Entry 6TTM (X-ray diffraction, 1.91 A resolution); this record covers chain A.

[Chain A]
Protein: Hyoscyamine 6 beta-hydroxylase
Organism: Datura metel
UniProt: Q6EZB3 (Q6EZB3_DATME); residues 1-347 here = UniProt positions 1-347
Sequence (350 residues; row label = number of the first residue in the row; numbers below 1 keep their minus sign (Ser-2 is residue -2)):
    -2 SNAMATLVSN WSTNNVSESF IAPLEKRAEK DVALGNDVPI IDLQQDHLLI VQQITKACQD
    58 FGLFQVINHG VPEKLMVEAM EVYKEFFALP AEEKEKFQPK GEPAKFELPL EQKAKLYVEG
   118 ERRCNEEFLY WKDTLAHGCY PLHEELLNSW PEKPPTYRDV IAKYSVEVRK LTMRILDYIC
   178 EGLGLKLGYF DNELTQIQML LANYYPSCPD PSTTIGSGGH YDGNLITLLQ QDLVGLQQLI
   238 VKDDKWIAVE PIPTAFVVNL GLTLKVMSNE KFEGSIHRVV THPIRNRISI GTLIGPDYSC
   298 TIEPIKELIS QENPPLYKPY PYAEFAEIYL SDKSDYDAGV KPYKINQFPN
Unresolved in the structure: -2 to 32, 121-126, 208-214, 345-347
Sequence notes: expression tag (-2 to 0)
Metal / ion sites: Sr2+: Gly67, Glu92, Gln95, Gly98; Ni2+: His217, Asp219, His274 (together with N-oxalylglycine)
Small-molecule neighbours:
  - HYO ([(1S,5R)-8-methyl-8-azabicyclo[3.2.1]octan-3-yl] (2S)-3-hydroxy-2-phenylpropanoate): Phe103, Leu107, Glu116, Lys129, Met196, Leu198, His217, Asp219, Gly220, Asn221, Leu290, Tyr319, Phe322, Ala323, Tyr326, Leu327
  - N-oxalylglycine (OGA): Asn200, Tyr202, His217, Asp219, Leu226, Leu233, His274, Val276, Arg284, Ser286
From the paper describing this entry:
  - binding site for HYO: Glu116, Tyr326
  - conformationally variable residues (order/disorder transition): Cys121 to Leu126, Pro208 to Ser214
  - specificity-determining residues: Lys129, Tyr326, Lys330 (from molecular simulation)

[Overview]
Bound to chain A: compound HYO and N-oxalylglycine. Gly67, Glu92, Gln95 and Gly98 form the Sr2+ site. The Ni2+
site is built by His217, Asp219 and His274. The paper reports a binding site for HYO at Glu116 and Tyr326;
specificity determinants Lys129, Tyr326 and Lys330.
Chain A is Hyoscyamine 6 beta-hydroxylase (Datura metel); the structure, Hyoscyamine 6-hydroxylase in complex
with N-oxalylglycine and hyoscyamine, was determined by X-ray diffraction (same publication as 6TTN and 6TTO).
